PDB entry 3SKE | X-ray diffraction, 1.97 A resolution | chain A

# Chain A
Protein: Hcv NS5B rna_dependent RNA polymerase
From: Hepatitis C virus isolate HC-J4
Notes: EC 2.7.7.48
Reference sequence: O92972 (POLG_HCVJ4); residues 1-570 here correspond to UniProt positions 2420-2989 (UniProt number = residue number + 2419)
Chain sequence (576 residues; row label = number of the first residue in the row):
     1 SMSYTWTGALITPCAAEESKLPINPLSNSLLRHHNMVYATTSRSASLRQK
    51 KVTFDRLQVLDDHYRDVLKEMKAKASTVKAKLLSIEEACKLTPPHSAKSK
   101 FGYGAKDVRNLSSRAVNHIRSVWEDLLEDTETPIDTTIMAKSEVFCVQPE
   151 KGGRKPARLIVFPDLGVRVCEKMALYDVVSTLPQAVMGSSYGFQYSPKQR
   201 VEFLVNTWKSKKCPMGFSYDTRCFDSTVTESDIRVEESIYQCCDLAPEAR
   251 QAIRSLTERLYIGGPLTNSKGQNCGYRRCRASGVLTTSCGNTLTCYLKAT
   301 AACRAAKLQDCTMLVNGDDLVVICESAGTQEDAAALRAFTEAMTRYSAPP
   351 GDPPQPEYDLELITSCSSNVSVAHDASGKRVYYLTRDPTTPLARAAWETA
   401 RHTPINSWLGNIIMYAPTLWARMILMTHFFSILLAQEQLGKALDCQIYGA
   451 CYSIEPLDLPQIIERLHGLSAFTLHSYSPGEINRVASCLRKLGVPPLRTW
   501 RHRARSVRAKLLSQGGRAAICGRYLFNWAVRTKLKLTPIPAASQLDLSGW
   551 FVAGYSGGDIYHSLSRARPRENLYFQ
Disordered / not traced: 149-153, 569-576
Differences from the reference sequence: conflict G440 (Glu2859 in O92972), I520 (Thr2939 in O92972); expression tag (571-576)
Swiss-Prot annotation at these positions:
  - binding site (Mg(2+)): D220, D318, D319
  - modified residue (Phosphoserine): S29, S42
Disulfides: C303-C311

# Overview
Curated annotation (UniProt) lists 3 Mg2+-binding residues.
Chain A is Hcv NS5B rna_dependent RNA polymerase (Hepatitis C virus isolate HC-J4); the structure, I. Novel
HCV NS5B Polymerase Inhibitors: Discovery of Indole 2- Carboxylic Acids with C3-Heterocycles, was determined
by X-ray diffraction (same publication as 3SKA and 3SKH).
